PDB entry 5Z21 | X-ray diffraction, 2.30 A resolution | chains A and C of the 4 polymer chains in the assembly

# Chain A (and C)
Name: D-lactate dehydrogenase
Source organism: Fusobacterium nucleatum subsp. nucleatum (strain ATCC 25586 / CIP 101130 / JCM 8532 / LMG 13131)
Notes: EC 1.1.1.28; chain C of this document is another copy of the same molecule, construct and numbering; everything in this record applies to it too
Reference sequence: Q8RG11 (Q8RG11_FUSNN); residue numbers follow UniProt; this construct covers 1-335
Amino-acid sequence (358 residues; each row starts with the number of its first residue; numbers below 1 keep their minus sign (Met-22 is residue -22)):
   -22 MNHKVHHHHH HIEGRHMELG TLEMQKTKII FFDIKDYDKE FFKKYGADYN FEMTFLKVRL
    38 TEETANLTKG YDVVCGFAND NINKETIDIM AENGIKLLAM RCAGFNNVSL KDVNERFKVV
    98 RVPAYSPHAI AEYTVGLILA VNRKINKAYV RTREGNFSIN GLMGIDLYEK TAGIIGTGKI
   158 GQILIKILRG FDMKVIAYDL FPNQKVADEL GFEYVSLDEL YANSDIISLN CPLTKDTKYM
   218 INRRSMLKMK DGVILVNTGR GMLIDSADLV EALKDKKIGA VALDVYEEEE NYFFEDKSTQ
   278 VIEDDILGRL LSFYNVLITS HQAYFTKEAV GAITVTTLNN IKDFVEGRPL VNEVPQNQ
Disordered / not traced: -22 to 3, 334-335 (chain C: -22 to 6, 334-335)
Differences from the reference sequence: expression tag (-22 to 0)
Residues lining bound ligands:
  - NADH (NAI; 1,4-dihydronicotinamide adenine dinucleotide): Ala80, Gly81, Pro100, Tyr102, Ile107, Ile152, Gly153, Thr154, Gly155, Lys156, Ile157, Gly158, Tyr175, Asp176, Leu177, Phe178, Asn207, Cys208, Pro209, Leu210, Asp213, Thr214, Thr235, Gly236, Arg237, Asp261, Val262, His298, Ala300, Tyr301
  - oxamic acid (OXM): Ala55, Cys79, Ala80, Gly81, Tyr102, Arg237, His298, Tyr301

# Interface between chain A and chain C
Residue-residue contacts (39; chain A residue first):
  Tyr126(A) - Glu131(C)  hydrogen bond
  Arg128(A) - Thr276(C)
  Arg130(A) - Arg130(C)  hydrogen bond (side chain-backbone)
  Glu131(A) - Tyr126(C)  hydrogen bond
  Glu131(A) - Arg130(C)  salt bridge
  Gly138(A) - Thr276(C)
  Leu250(A) - Val278(C)
  Lys251(A) - Glu280(C)
  Lys251(A) - Asp282(C)  salt bridge
  Lys253(A) - Glu280(C)
  Ser275(A) - Tyr291(C)
  Thr276(A) - Arg128(C)
  Thr276(A) - Gly138(C)
  Thr276(A) - Tyr291(C)
  Gln277(A) - Tyr291(C)
  Val278(A) - Leu250(C)
  Val278(A) - Phe290(C)  hydrophobic
  Val278(A) - Tyr291(C)
  Ile279(A) - Arg286(C)  hydrogen bond (backbone-side chain)
  Ile279(A) - Ser289(C)
  Glu280(A) - Lys251(C)
  Glu280(A) - Lys253(C)
  Glu280(A) - Arg286(C)  hydrogen bond (backbone-side chain)
  Asp281(A) - Arg286(C)
  Asp282(A) - Lys251(C)  salt bridge
  Asp282(A) - Arg286(C)  salt bridge
  Gly285(A) - Arg286(C)
  Gly285(A) - Ser289(C)
  Arg286(A) - Ile279(C)  hydrogen bond (side chain-backbone)
  Arg286(A) - Glu280(C)  hydrogen bond (side chain-backbone)
  Arg286(A) - Asp281(C)
  Arg286(A) - Asp282(C)  salt bridge
  Arg286(A) - Gly285(C)
  Ser289(A) - Gly285(C)
  Phe290(A) - Val278(C)  hydrophobic
  Tyr291(A) - Ser275(C)
  Tyr291(A) - Thr276(C)
  Tyr291(A) - Gln277(C)
  Tyr291(A) - Val278(C)
Interface residues without a listed pair, chain A (23 interface residues in all): Asn137, Asn292
Interface residues without a listed pair, chain C (23 interface residues in all): Asn137, Asn292

# Summary
Chain A and chain C each contribute 23 residues to their interface; the contacts include 7 hydrogen bonds and
5 salt bridges. Among the polar pairs are Glu131(A)-Arg130(C), Lys251(A)-Asp282(C) and Asp282(A)-Arg286(C).
Chain A binds NADH and oxamic acid.
Chain A and chain C are both D-lactate dehydrogenase (Fusobacterium nucleatum subsp. nucleatum (strain ATCC
25586 / CIP 101130 / JCM 8532 / LMG 13131)); the structure, The ternary structure of D-lactate dehydrogenase
from Fusobacterium nucleatum with NADH and oxamate, was determined by X-ray diffraction, deposited together
with 5Z1Z, 5Z20, 6ABI and 6ABJ.
